Entry 6PC6 (electron microscopy, 2.50 A resolution); this record covers chains I and M of the 7 polymer chains in the assembly.

# Chain I
Molecule: 23S ribosomal RNA
Organism: Escherichia coli
Sequence (2904 nucleotides; each row starts with the number of its first residue):
     1 GGUUAAGCGACUAAGCGUACACGGUGGAUGCCCUGGCAGUCAGAGGCGAU
    51 GAAGGACGUGCUAAUCUGCGAUAAGCGUCGGUAAGGUGAUAUGAACCGUU
   101 AUAACCGGCGAUUUCCGAAUGGGGAAACCCAGUGUGUUUCGACACACUAU
   151 CAUUAACUGAAUCCAUAGGUUAAUGAGGCGAACCGGGGGAACUGAAACAU
   201 CUAAGUACCCCGAGGAAAAGAAAUCAACCGAGAUUCCCCCAGUAGCGGCG
   251 AGCGAACGGGGAGCAGCCCAGAGCCUGAAUCAGUGUGUGUGUUAGUGGAA
   301 GCGUCUGGAAAGGCGCGCGAUACAGGGUGACAGCCCCGUACACAAAAAUG
   351 CACAUGCUGUGAGCUCGAUGAGUAGGGCGGGACACGUGGUAUCCUGUCUG
   401 AAUAUGGGGGGACCAUCCUCCAAGGCUAAAUACUCCUGACUGACCGAUAG
   451 UGAACCAGUACCGUGAGGGAAAGGCGAAAAGAACCCCGGCGAGGGGAGUG
   501 AAAAAGAACCUGAAACCGUGUACGUACAAGCAGUGGGAGCACGCUUAGGC
   551 GUGUGACUGCGUACCUUUUGUAUAAUGGGUCAGCGACUUAUAUUCUGUAG
   601 CAAGGUUAACCGAAUAGGGGAGCCGAAGGGAAACCGAGUCUUAACUGGGC
   651 GUUAAGUUGCAGGGUAUAGACCCGAAACCCGGUGAUCUAGCCAUGGGCAG
   701 GUUGAAGGUUGGGUAACACUAACUGGAGGACCGAACCGACUAAUGUUGAA
   751 AAAUUAGCGGAUGACUUGUGGCUGGGGGUGAAAGGCCAAUCAAACCGGGA
   801 GAUAGCUGGUUCUCCCCGAAAGCUAUUUAGGUAGCGCCUCGUGAAUUCAU
   851 CUCCGGGGGUAGAGCACUGUUUCGGCAAGGGGGUCAUCCCGACUUACCAA
   901 CCCGAUGCAAACUGCGAAUACCGGAGAAUGUUAUCACGGGAGACACACGG
   951 CGGGUGCUAACGUCCGUCGUGAAGAGGGAAACAACCCAGACCGCCAGCUA
  1001 AGGUCCCAAAGUCAUGGUUAAGUGGGAAACGAUGUGGGAAGGCCCAGACA
  1051 GCCAGGAUGUUGGCUUAGAAGCAGCCAUCAUUUAAAGAAAGCGUAAUAGC
  1101 UCACUGGUCGAGUCGGCCUGCGCGGAAGAUGUAACGGGGCUAAACCAUGC
  1151 ACCGAAGCUGCGGCAGCGACGCUUAUGCGUUGUUGGGUAGGGGAGCGUUC
  1201 UGUAAGCCUGCGAAGGUGUGCUGUGAGGCAUGCUGGAGGUAUCAGAAGUG
  1251 CGAAUGCUGACAUAAGUAACGAUAAAGCGGGUGAAAAGCCCGCUCGCCGG
  1301 AAGACCAAGGGUUCCUGUCCAACGUUAAUCGGGGCAGGGUGAGUCGACCC
  1351 CUAAGGCGAGGCCGAAAGGCGUAGUCGAUGGGAAACAGGUUAAUAUUCCU
  1401 GUACUUGGUGUUACUGCGAAGGGGGGACGGAGAAGGCUAUGUUGGCCGGG
  1451 CGACGGUUGUCCCGGUUUAAGCGUGUAGGCUGGUUUUCCAGGCAAAUCCG
  1501 GAAAAUCAAGGCUGAGGCGUGAUGACGAGGCACUACGGUGCUGAAGCAAC
  1551 AAAUGCCCUGCUUCCAGGAAAAGCCUCUAAGCAUCAGGUAACAUCAAAUC
  1601 GUACCCCAAACCGACACAGGUGGUCAGGUAGAGAAUACCAAGGCGCUUGA
  1651 GAGAACUCGGGUGAAGGAACUAGGCAAAAUGGUGCCGUAACUUCGGGAGA
  1701 AGGCACGCUGAUAUGUAGGUGAGGUCCCUCGCGGAUGGAGCUGAAAUCAG
  1751 UCGAAGAUACCAGCUGGCUGCAACUGUUUAUUAAAAACACAGCACUGUGC
  1801 AAACACGAAAGUGGACGUAUACGGUGUGACGCCUGCCCGGUGCCGGAAGG
  1851 UUAAUUGAUGGGGUUAGCGCAAGCGAAGCUCUUGAUCGAAGCCCCGGUAA
  1901 ACGGCGGCCGUAACXAUAACGGUCCUAAGGUAGCGAAAUUCCUUGUCGGG
  1951 UAAGUUCCGACXUGCACGAAUGGCGUAAUGAUGGCCAGGCUGUCUCCACC
  2001 CGAGACUCAGUGAAAUUGAACUCGCUGUGAAGAUGCAGUGUACCCGCGGC
  2051 AAGACGGAAAGACCCCGUXAACCUUUACUAUAGCUUGACACUGAACAUUG
  2101 AGCCUUGAUGUGUAGGAUAGGUGGGAGGCUUUGAAGUGUGGACGCCAGUC
  2151 UGCAUGGAGCCGACCUUGAAAUACCACCCUUUAAUGUUUGAUGUUCUAAC
  2201 GUUGACCCGUAAUCCGGGUUGCGGACAGUGUCUGGUGGGUAGUUUGACUG
  2251 GGGCGGUCUCCUCCUAAAGAGUAACGGAGGAGCACGAAGGUUGGCUAAUC
  2301 CUGGUCGGACAUCAGGAGGUUAGUGCAAUGGCAUAAGCCAGCUUGACUGC
  2351 GAGCGUGACGGCGCGAGCAGGUGCGAAAGCAGGUCAUAGUGAUCCGGUGG
  2401 UUCUGAAUGGAAGGGCCAUCGCUCAACGGAUAAAAGGUACUCCGGGGAUA
  2451 ACAGGCUGAUACCGCCCAAGAGUUCAUAUCGACGGCGGUGUUUGGCACCU
  2501 CGAUGUCGGCUCAUCACAUCCUGGGGCUGAAGUAGGUCCCAAGGGUAUGG
  2551 CUGUUCGCCAUUUAAAGUGGUACGCGAGCUGGGUUUAGAACGUCGUGAGA
  2601 CAGUUCGGUCCCUAUCUGCCGUGGGCGCUGGAGAACUGAGGGGGGCUGCU
  2651 CCUAGUACGAGAGGACCGGAGUGGACGCAUCACUGGUGUUCGGGUUGUCA
  2701 UGCCAAUGGCACUGCCCGGUAGCUAAAUGCGGAAGAGAUAAGUGCUGAAA
  2751 GCAUCUAAGCACGAAACUUGCCCCGAGAUGAGUUCUCCCUGACCCUUUAA
  2801 GGGUCCUGAAGGAACGUUGAAGACGACGACGUUGAUAGGCCGGGUGUGUA
  2851 AGCGCAGCGAUGCGUUGAGCUAACCGGUACUAAUGAACCGUGAGGCUUAA
  2901 CCUU
Disordered / not traced: 886-891, 2030
Modified / non-standard residues: 1MG (1N-methylguanosine-5'-monophosphate) at position 745, PSU (pseudouridine-5'-monophosphate) at position 746, 5MU (5-methyluridine 5'-monophosphate) at position 747, PSU (pseudouridine-5'-monophosphate) at position 955, 6MZ (N6-methyladenosine-5'-monophosphate) at position 1618, 2MG (2N-methylguanosine-5'-monophosphate) at position 1835, PSU (pseudouridine-5'-monophosphate) at position 1911, 3TD ((1S)-1,4-anhydro-1-(3-methyl-2,4-dioxo-1,2,3,4-tetrahydropyrimidin-5-yl)-5-O-phosphono-D-ribitol) at position 1915, PSU (pseudouridine-5'-monophosphate) at position 1917, 5MU (5-methyluridine 5'-monophosphate) at position 1939, 5MC (5-methylcytidine-5'-monophosphate) at position 1962, G7M (N7-methyl-guanosine-5'-monophosphate) at position 2069, OMG (o2'-methylguanosine-5'-monophosphate) at position 2251, 2MG (2N-methylguanosine-5'-monophosphate) at position 2445, PSU (pseudouridine-5'-monophosphate) at position 2457, OMC (o2'-methylycytidine-5'-monophosphate) at position 2498, 2MA (2-methyladenosine-5'-monophosphate) at position 2503, PSU (pseudouridine-5'-monophosphate) at position 2504, OMU (o2'-methyluridine 5'-monophosphate) at position 2552, PSU (pseudouridine-5'-monophosphate) at position 2580, PSU (pseudouridine-5'-monophosphate) at position 2605
Glycans and other covalent adducts: covalent link PSU_1911/A1918
Residues lining bound ligands: O7S ((3R,4R,5E,10E,12E,14S,16R,26aR)-16-fluoro-14-hydroxy-12-methyl-3-(propan-2-yl)-4-(prop-2-en-1-yl)-3,4,8,9,14,15,16,17,24,25,26,26a-dodecahydro-1H,7H,22H-21,18-(azeno)pyrrolo[2,1-c][1,8,4,19]dioxadiazacyclotetracosine-1,7,22-trione): G2061, A2062, C2063, A2439, A2451, C2452, 2MA_2503, PSU_2504, G2505, U2506, U2585, U2586
Reported in the primary citation:
  - binding site for O7S: A2062, U2585, U2586

# Chain M
Name: 50S ribosomal protein L4
Organism: Escherichia coli
Reference sequence: D7Z9F6 (D7Z9F6_ECOLX); residue numbers follow UniProt; this construct covers 1-201
Amino-acid sequence (201 residues; numbered 1 to 201; the number before each row is that of its first residue):
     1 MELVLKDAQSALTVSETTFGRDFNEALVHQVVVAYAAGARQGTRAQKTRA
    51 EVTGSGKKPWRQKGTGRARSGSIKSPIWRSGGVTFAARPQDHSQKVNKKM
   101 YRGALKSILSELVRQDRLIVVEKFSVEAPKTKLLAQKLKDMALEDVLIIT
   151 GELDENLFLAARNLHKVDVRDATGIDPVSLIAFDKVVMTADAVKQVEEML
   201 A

# Chain I / chain M interface
Pairs across the interface - 143 pairs, chain I then chain M:
  C37(I) / Ala-45(M)  hydrogen bond to the sugar
  A38(I) / Gln-41(M)  base contact
  A38(I) / Thr-43(M)  base contact
  A38(I) / Arg-44(M)  hydrogen bond to the sugar
  A38(I) / Ala-45(M)  sugar contact
  A38(I) / Pro-89(M)  sugar contact
  G39(I) / Thr-43(M)  sugar contact
  G319(I) / Lys-132(M)  phosphate contact
  A320(I) / Lys-130(M)  phosphate contact
  A320(I) / Thr-131(M)  hydrogen bond to the base
  A320(I) / Asn-163(M)  hydrogen bond to the base
  U321(I) / Pro-129(M)  phosphate contact
  U321(I) / Lys-130(M)  phosphate contact
  U321(I) / Thr-131(M)  hydrogen bond to the phosphate
  U321(I) / Leu-159(M)  sugar contact
  U321(I) / Arg-162(M)  hydrogen bond to the phosphate
  A322(I) / Thr-131(M)  phosphate contact
  A322(I) / Arg-162(M)  salt bridge to the phosphate
  A322(I) / Asn-163(M)  phosphate contact
  C323(I) / Asn-163(M)  hydrogen bond to the base
  A340(I) / Arg-162(M)  hydrogen bond to the sugar
  U441(I) / Gln-41(M)  hydrogen bond to the sugar
  G442(I) / Gln-41(M)  hydrogen bond to the sugar
  G442(I) / Thr-43(M)  hydrogen bond to the base
  A443(I) / Ala-36(M)  base contact
  A443(I) / Arg-40(M)  base contact
  A443(I) / Gln-41(M)  hydrogen bond to the phosphate
  C444(I) / Arg-40(M)  salt bridge to the phosphate
  C444(I) / Thr-43(M)  sugar contact
  C444(I) / Arg-44(M)  salt bridge to the phosphate
  U448(I) / Arg-79(M)  hydrogen bond to the sugar
  A449(I) / Ser-80(M)  hydrogen bond to the phosphate
  G450(I) / Val-83(M)  phosphate contact
  U451(I) / Lys-47(M)  salt bridge to the phosphate
  G452(I) / Lys-47(M)  phosphate contact
  G452(I) / Val-52(M)  phosphate contact
  G452(I) / Thr-53(M)  hydrogen bond to the phosphate
  G458(I) / Thr-53(M)  base contact
  G468(I) / Ser-55(M)  phosphate contact
  G469(I) / Gly-54(M)  phosphate contact
  G469(I) / Ser-55(M)  hydrogen bond to the phosphate
  A471(I) / Arg-79(M)  salt bridge to the phosphate
  A472(I) / Arg-79(M)  salt bridge to the phosphate
  A586(I) / Thr-84(M)  hydrogen bond to the phosphate
  A586(I) / Phe-85(M)  phosphate contact
  C587(I) / Phe-85(M)  sugar contact
  U588(I) / Phe-85(M)  base contact
  U589(I) / Gln-90(M)  phosphate contact
  A590(I) / Gln-90(M)  phosphate contact
  A599(I) / Asn-24(M)  hydrogen bond to the phosphate
  A599(I) / Leu-27(M)  sugar contact
  A599(I) / Met-100(M)  base contact
  G600(I) / Asn-24(M)  hydrogen bond to the phosphate
  G600(I) / Met-100(M)  sugar contact
  C601(I) / Lys-99(M)  hydrogen bond to the sugar
  G605(I) / Lys-99(M)  salt bridge to the phosphate
  U606(I) / Lys-95(M)  hydrogen bond to the sugar
  U606(I) / Asn-97(M)  sugar contact
  U606(I) / Lys-99(M)  salt bridge to the phosphate
  U607(I) / Lys-95(M)  phosphate contact
  U607(I) / Asn-97(M)  phosphate contact
  U607(I) / Lys-98(M)  hydrogen bond to the phosphate
  U615(I) / Ala-34(M)  base contact
  U615(I) / Tyr-35(M)  stacking on the base
  U615(I) / Ala-39(M)  base contact
  A616(I) / Tyr-101(M)  phosphate contact
  A616(I) / Thr-173(M)  base contact
  G617(I) / Arg-102(M)  salt bridge to the phosphate
  G618(I) / Arg-102(M)  salt bridge to the phosphate
  G619(I) / Lys-98(M)  hydrogen bond to the base
  G620(I) / Lys-98(M)  base contact
  U658(I) / Lys-95(M)  hydrogen bond to the sugar
  U658(I) / Asn-97(M)  hydrogen bond to the base
  G659(I) / Gln-30(M)  hydrogen bond to the base
  G659(I) / Lys-95(M)  salt bridge to the phosphate
  G659(I) / Asn-97(M)  sugar contact
  C660(I) / Gln-30(M)  sugar contact
  C660(I) / Gln-94(M)  hydrogen bond to the phosphate
  C660(I) / Lys-95(M)  phosphate contact
  A661(I) / Gln-94(M)  phosphate contact
  C671(I) / Phe-85(M)  sugar contact
  C672(I) / Pro-76(M)  phosphate contact
  C672(I) / Thr-84(M)  sugar contact
  C672(I) / Phe-85(M)  phosphate contact
  C673(I) / Arg-49(M)  salt bridge to the phosphate
  C673(I) / Ser-75(M)  sugar contact
  C673(I) / Pro-76(M)  phosphate contact
  C673(I) / Ile-77(M)  sugar contact
  G674(I) / Arg-49(M)  salt bridge to the phosphate
  G674(I) / Lys-58(M)  phosphate contact
  G674(I) / Gln-62(M)  hydrogen bond to the sugar
  G674(I) / Arg-69(M)  sugar contact
  G674(I) / Gly-71(M)  sugar contact
  G674(I) / Ser-72(M)  phosphate contact
  A675(I) / Lys-58(M)  salt bridge to the phosphate
  A675(I) / Gln-62(M)  hydrogen bond to the sugar
  A675(I) / Ser-70(M)  phosphate contact
  A675(I) / Gly-71(M)  phosphate contact
  A676(I) / Lys-58(M)  phosphate contact
  C796(I) / Lys-57(M)  salt bridge to the phosphate
  G797(I) / Ser-55(M)  hydrogen bond to the phosphate
  G797(I) / Lys-57(M)  phosphate contact
  G798(I) / Gly-54(M)  phosphate contact
  G798(I) / Ser-55(M)  phosphate contact
  G798(I) / Gly-56(M)  hydrogen bond to the phosphate
  G801(I) / Thr-48(M)  base contact
  G801(I) / Arg-49(M)  hydrogen bond to the sugar
  G801(I) / Ala-50(M)  phosphate contact
  U807(I) / Arg-69(M)  hydrogen bond to the base
  A1205(I) / His-165(M)  hydrogen bond to the base
  A1244(I) / His-29(M)  hydrogen bond to the sugar
  G1245(I) / His-29(M)  phosphate contact
  A1246(I) / Arg-40(M)  hydrogen bond to the sugar
  G1248(I) / Arg-44(M)  salt bridge to the phosphate
  G1248(I) / Gln-46(M)  base contact
  G1248(I) / Val-83(M)  base contact
  A1254(I) / Ile-77(M)  base contact
  U1255(I) / Gly-66(M)  base contact
  U1255(I) / Arg-67(M)  base contact
  U1255(I) / Ala-68(M)  phosphate contact
  G1256(I) / Ala-68(M)  phosphate contact
  G1256(I) / Ile-77(M)  hydrogen bond to the base
  G1256(I) / Trp-78(M)  sugar contact
  C1257(I) / Arg-67(M)  salt bridge to the phosphate
  C1257(I) / Ile-77(M)  sugar contact
  C1257(I) / Trp-78(M)  sugar contact
  C1257(I) / Arg-79(M)  hydrogen bond to the sugar
  U1258(I) / Arg-67(M)  salt bridge to the phosphate
  U1258(I) / Arg-79(M)  sugar contact
  A2059(I) / Gly-64(M)  sugar contact
  A2059(I) / Gly-66(M)  phosphate contact
  A2060(I) / Lys-63(M)  hydrogen bond to the sugar
  A2060(I) / Gly-64(M)  hydrogen bond to the phosphate
  A2060(I) / Thr-65(M)  phosphate contact
  A2060(I) / Gly-66(M)  phosphate contact
  A2060(I) / Arg-69(M)  base contact
  G2061(I) / Lys-63(M)  salt bridge to the phosphate
  C2443(I) / Gln-62(M)  phosphate contact
  C2443(I) / Lys-63(M)  phosphate contact
  G2444(I) / Gln-62(M)  phosphate contact
  G2444(I) / Lys-63(M)  salt bridge to the phosphate
  G2444(I) / Arg-69(M)  hydrogen bond to the phosphate
  2MG_2445(I) / Arg-69(M)  salt bridge to the phosphate
Interface residues without a listed pair, chain I (73 interface residues in all): C584, G585
Interface residues without a listed pair, chain M (74 interface residues in all): Ala-26, Val-33, Ala-37, Gly-38, Gly-42, Ile-73, Lys-74, Val-96, Ala-135, Leu-164

# Summary
73 residues of chain I face 74 of chain M across their interface, with 41 hydrogen bonds, 21 salt bridges and
1 aromatic stacking contact. Among the polar pairs are A320(I)/Thr-131(M), A320(I)/Asn-163(M) and
C323(I)/Asn-163(M). Ligands of chain I: compound O7S. The paper reports a binding site for O7S at A2062(I),
U2585(I) and U2586(I).
Chain I is 23S ribosomal RNA and chain M is 50S ribosomal protein L4, both from Escherichia coli; the
structure, E. coli 50S ribosome bound to compound 47, was determined by electron microscopy (same publication
as 6PC5, 6PC7, 6PC8, 6PCH, 6PCQ, 6PCR and 3 further entries).
